Entry 3NFF (X-ray diffraction, 3.24 A resolution); this record covers chains A and E of the 4 polymer chains in the assembly.

Chain A (and E):
Name: RNA polymerase I subunit A49
Source organism: Candida glabrata
Notes: EC 2.7.7.6; fragment: N-terminal domain; chain E of this document is another copy of the same molecule, construct and numbering; everything in this record applies to it too
UniProtKB: Q6FNZ9 (Q6FNZ9_CANGA); aligned to UniProt positions 1-118 over residues 1-118 (the alignment contains insertions or deletions, so no single offset holds)
Amino-acid sequence (122 residues; numbered -2 to 119; the number before each row is that of its first residue; numbers below 1 keep their minus sign (Gly-2 is residue -2)):
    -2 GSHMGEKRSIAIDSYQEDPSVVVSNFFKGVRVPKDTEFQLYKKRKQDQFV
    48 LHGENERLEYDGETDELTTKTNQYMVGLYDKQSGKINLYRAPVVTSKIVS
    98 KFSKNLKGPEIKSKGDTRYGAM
Disordered / not traced: -2 to 5, 105-119 (chain E: -2 to 5, 99-119)
Differences from the reference sequence: expression tag (-2 to 0); engineered mutation Met72 (Val in Q6FNZ9)

Interface between chain A and chain E:
Residue-residue contacts (127):
  Ser6(A) - Gly81(E)
  Ile7(A) - Tyr76(E)  hydrophobic
  Ile7(A) - Gly81(E)
  Ala8(A) - Gly81(E)
  Ala8(A) - Lys82(E)
  Ala8(A) - Ile83(E)
  Ile9(A) - Leu85(E)  hydrophobic
  Asp10(A) - Ile83(E)  hydrogen bond (backbone-backbone)
  Asp10(A) - Asn84(E)  hydrogen bond
  Ser11(A) - Leu85(E)  hydrogen bond (backbone-backbone)
  Tyr12(A) - Gln70(E)
  Tyr12(A) - Met72(E)  hydrophobic
  Tyr12(A) - Leu85(E)
  Tyr12(A) - Arg87(E)  hydrogen bond
  Gln13(A) - Leu85(E)
  Gln13(A) - Tyr86(E)
  Gln13(A) - Arg87(E)  hydrogen bond (backbone-backbone)
  Ser17(A) - Arg87(E)
  Val18(A) - Tyr86(E)  hydrophobic
  Val18(A) - Ala88(E)
  Val18(A) - Pro89(E)
  Val19(A) - Pro89(E)
  Val19(A) - Val91(E)  hydrophobic
  Val20(A) - Val73(E)  hydrophobic
  Val20(A) - Pro89(E)  hydrogen bond (backbone-backbone)
  Val20(A) - Val90(E)
  Val20(A) - Val91(E)  hydrogen bond (backbone-backbone)
  Ser21(A) - Leu48(E)
  Ser21(A) - Val91(E)  hydrogen bond (side chain-backbone)
  Ser21(A) - Ser93(E)  hydrogen bond
  Asn22(A) - Val91(E)  hydrogen bond (backbone-backbone)
  Asn22(A) - Thr92(E)
  Asn22(A) - Ser93(E)  hydrogen bond (backbone-backbone)
  Phe23(A) - Tyr57(E)  hydrophobic
  Phe23(A) - Ser93(E)
  Phe24(A) - Ile95(E)  hydrophobic
  Val27(A) - Ile95(E)  hydrophobic
  Arg28(A) - Tyr57(E)
  Asp32(A) - Asn52(E)
  Thr33(A) - Gly50(E)
  Thr33(A) - Glu51(E)  hydrogen bond (side chain-backbone)
  Thr33(A) - Asn52(E)
  Thr33(A) - Tyr57(E)
  Glu34(A) - His49(E)
  Glu34(A) - Gly50(E)
  Glu34(A) - Glu51(E)  hydrogen bond (backbone-backbone)
  Phe35(A) - Leu48(E)  hydrophobic
  Phe35(A) - His49(E)
  Phe35(A) - Gly50(E)
  Gln36(A) - Val47(E)
  Gln36(A) - Leu48(E)
  Gln36(A) - His49(E)  hydrogen bond (backbone-backbone)
  Leu37(A) - Phe46(E)  hydrophobic
  Leu37(A) - Val47(E)
  Tyr38(A) - Phe46(E)
  Tyr38(A) - Val47(E)  hydrogen bond (backbone-backbone)
  Lys39(A) - Asp44(E)
  Lys39(A) - Gln45(E)
  Lys40(A) - Asp44(E)
  Lys40(A) - Gln45(E)  hydrogen bond (backbone-backbone)
  Lys42(A) - Asp44(E)
  Asp44(A) - Lys39(E)  salt bridge
  Asp44(A) - Lys40(E)
  Gln45(A) - Tyr38(E)
  Gln45(A) - Lys39(E)
  Gln45(A) - Lys40(E)  hydrogen bond (backbone-backbone)
  Phe46(A) - Leu37(E)  hydrophobic
  Phe46(A) - Tyr38(E)
  Phe46(A) - Lys39(E)
  Val47(A) - Gln36(E)
  Val47(A) - Leu37(E)
  Val47(A) - Tyr38(E)  hydrogen bond (backbone-backbone)
  Leu48(A) - Phe35(E)  hydrophobic
  Leu48(A) - Gln36(E)
  Leu48(A) - Leu37(E)  hydrophobic
  His49(A) - Glu34(E)
  His49(A) - Phe35(E)
  His49(A) - Gln36(E)  hydrogen bond (backbone-backbone)
  Gly50(A) - Thr33(E)
  Gly50(A) - Glu34(E)
  Gly50(A) - Phe35(E)
  Glu51(A) - Thr33(E)  hydrogen bond (backbone-side chain)
  Glu51(A) - Glu34(E)  hydrogen bond (backbone-backbone)
  Asn52(A) - Asp32(E)
  Asn52(A) - Thr33(E)
  Tyr57(A) - Arg28(E)
  Tyr57(A) - Pro30(E)
  Tyr57(A) - Thr33(E)
  Tyr57(A) - Phe35(E)  hydrophobic
  Met72(A) - Tyr12(E)  hydrophobic
  Val73(A) - Val18(E)  hydrophobic
  Val73(A) - Val20(E)  hydrophobic
  Tyr76(A) - Ile7(E)
  Gly81(A) - Ser6(E)
  Gly81(A) - Ile7(E)
  Gly81(A) - Ala8(E)  hydrogen bond (backbone-backbone)
  Lys82(A) - Ala8(E)
  Lys82(A) - Asp10(E)
  Ile83(A) - Ala8(E)  hydrogen bond (backbone-backbone)
  Ile83(A) - Ile9(E)  hydrophobic
  Ile83(A) - Asp10(E)  hydrogen bond (backbone-backbone)
  Ile83(A) - Ser11(E)
  Asn84(A) - Asp10(E)
  Asn84(A) - Ser11(E)  hydrogen bond
  Leu85(A) - Ile9(E)  hydrophobic
  Leu85(A) - Ser11(E)  hydrogen bond (backbone-backbone)
  Leu85(A) - Tyr12(E)
  Leu85(A) - Gln13(E)  hydrogen bond (backbone-backbone)
  Tyr86(A) - Gln13(E)
  Arg87(A) - Tyr12(E)
  Arg87(A) - Gln13(E)  hydrogen bond (backbone-backbone)
  Arg87(A) - Ser17(E)
  Ala88(A) - Val18(E)
  Pro89(A) - Val18(E)
  Pro89(A) - Val19(E)
  Pro89(A) - Val20(E)  hydrogen bond (backbone-backbone)
  Val90(A) - Val20(E)
  Val91(A) - Val19(E)  hydrophobic
  Val91(A) - Val20(E)  hydrogen bond (backbone-backbone)
  Val91(A) - Ser21(E)  hydrogen bond (backbone-side chain)
  Val91(A) - Asn22(E)  hydrogen bond (backbone-backbone)
  Thr92(A) - Asn22(E)
  Ser93(A) - Ser21(E)  hydrogen bond
  Ser93(A) - Asn22(E)  hydrogen bond (backbone-backbone)
  Ser93(A) - Phe23(E)
  Ile95(A) - Phe24(E)  hydrophobic
  Ile95(A) - Val27(E)  hydrophobic
Interface residues without a listed pair, chain A (61 interface residues in all): Glu14, Pro30, Glu53, Leu55, Gln70, Lys94
Interface residues without a listed pair, chain E (61 interface residues in all): Glu14, Pro16, Val29, Lys42, Lys94

In short:
The chain A/chain E interface involves 61 residues from each chain; the contacts include 34 hydrogen bonds and
1 salt bridge. Polar pairs include Asp44(A)-Lys39(E), Asp10(A)-Asn84(E) and Tyr12(A)-Arg87(E).
Chain A and chain E are both RNA polymerase I subunit A49 (Candida glabrata); the structure, Crystal structure
of extended Dimerization module of RNA polymerase I subcomplex A49/A34.5, was determined by X-ray diffraction
(same publication as 3NFG, 3NFH and 3NFI).
